6SEB - chain A; structure by X-ray diffraction, 2.27 A resolution.

# Chain A
Molecule: Beta-galactosidase
Source organism: Arthrobacter sp. 32cB
Notes: EC 3.2.1.23
UniProt: A0A023UGN9 (A0A023UGN9_9MICC); residues 1-1010 here = UniProt positions 1-1010
Sequence (1010 residues; row label = number of the first residue in the row):
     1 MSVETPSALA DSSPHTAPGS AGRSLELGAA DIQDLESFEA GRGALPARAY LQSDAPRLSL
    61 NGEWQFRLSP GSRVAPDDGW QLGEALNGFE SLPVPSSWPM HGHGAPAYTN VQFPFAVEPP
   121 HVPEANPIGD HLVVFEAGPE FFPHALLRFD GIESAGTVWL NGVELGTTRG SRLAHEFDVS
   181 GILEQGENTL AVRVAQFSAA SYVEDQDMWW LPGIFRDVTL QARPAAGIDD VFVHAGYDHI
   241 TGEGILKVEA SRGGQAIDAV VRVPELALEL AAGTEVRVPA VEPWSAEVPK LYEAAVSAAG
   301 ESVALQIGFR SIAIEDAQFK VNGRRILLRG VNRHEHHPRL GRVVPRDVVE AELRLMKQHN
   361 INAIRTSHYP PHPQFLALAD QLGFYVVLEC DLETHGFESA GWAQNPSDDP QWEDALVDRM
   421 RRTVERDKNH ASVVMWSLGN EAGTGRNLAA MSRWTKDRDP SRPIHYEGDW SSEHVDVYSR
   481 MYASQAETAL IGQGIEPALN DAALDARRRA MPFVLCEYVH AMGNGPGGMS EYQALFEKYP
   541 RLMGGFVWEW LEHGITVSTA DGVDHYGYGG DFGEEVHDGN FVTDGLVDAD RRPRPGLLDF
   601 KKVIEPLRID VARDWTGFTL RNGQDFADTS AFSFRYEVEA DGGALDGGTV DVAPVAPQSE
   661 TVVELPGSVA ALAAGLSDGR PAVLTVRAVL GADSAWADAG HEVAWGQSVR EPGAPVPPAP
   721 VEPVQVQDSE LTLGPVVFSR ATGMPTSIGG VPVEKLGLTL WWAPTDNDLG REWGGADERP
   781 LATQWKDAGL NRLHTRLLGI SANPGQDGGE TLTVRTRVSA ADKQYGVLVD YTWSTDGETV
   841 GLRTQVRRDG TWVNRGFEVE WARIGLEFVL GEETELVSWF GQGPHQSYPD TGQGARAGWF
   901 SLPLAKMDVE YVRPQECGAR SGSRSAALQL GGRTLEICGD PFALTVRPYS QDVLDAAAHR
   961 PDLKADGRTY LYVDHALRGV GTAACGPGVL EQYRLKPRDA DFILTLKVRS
Disordered / not traced: 1-21
Metal / ion sites: Na+ site 1: Asp207, Phe581, Asp584 (together with 1-methylethyl 1-thio-galactoside); Na+ site 2 near Tyr532 (its only coordinating residue here); Na+ site 3: Glu916, Gln951; Na+ site 4 near Gly918 (its only coordinating residue here)
Small-molecule neighbours:
  - 1-methylethyl 1-thio-galactoside (IPT; 1-methylethyl 1-thio-beta-D-galactopyranoside), molecule 1: Asn110, Val111, Asp207, His395, Glu441, Met481, Tyr482, Glu517, His520, Trp548, Phe581, Asp584, Cys985
  - 1-methylethyl 1-thio-galactoside (IPT), molecule 2: Asp908, Glu910, Pro948, Tyr949, Arg960, Leu963, Lys964, Ala965
Reported in the primary citation:
  - catalytic residues: Glu441, Glu517 (citing earlier work)
  - binding site for 1-methylethyl 1-thio-galactoside: Asn110, His368, Glu441, Met481, Glu517, His520

# Overview
Ligands of chain A: 1-methylethyl 1-thio-galactoside. The Na+ site 1 is built by Asp207, Phe581 and Asp584.
The Na+ site 3 is built by Glu916 and Gln951. The paper reports catalytic residues Glu441 and Glu517; a
binding site for 1-methylethyl 1-thio-galactoside at Asn110, His368 and Glu441 among others.
Chain A is Beta-galactosidase (Arthrobacter sp. 32cB); the structure, Cold-adapted beta-D-galactosidase from
Arthrobacter sp. 32cB in complex with IPTG, was determined by X-ray diffraction (same publication as 6SE8,
6SE9, 6SEA, 6SEC and 6SED).
